7Q26 - chain A; structure by X-ray diffraction, 1.70 A resolution.

Chain A:
Name: Angiotensin-converting enzyme
Organism: Homo sapiens
Notes: EC 3.2.1.-, 3.4.15.1
UniProtKB: P12821 (ACE_HUMAN); residues 1-628 here correspond to UniProt positions 30-657 (UniProt number = residue number + 29)
Sequence (629 residues; row label = number of the first residue in the row):
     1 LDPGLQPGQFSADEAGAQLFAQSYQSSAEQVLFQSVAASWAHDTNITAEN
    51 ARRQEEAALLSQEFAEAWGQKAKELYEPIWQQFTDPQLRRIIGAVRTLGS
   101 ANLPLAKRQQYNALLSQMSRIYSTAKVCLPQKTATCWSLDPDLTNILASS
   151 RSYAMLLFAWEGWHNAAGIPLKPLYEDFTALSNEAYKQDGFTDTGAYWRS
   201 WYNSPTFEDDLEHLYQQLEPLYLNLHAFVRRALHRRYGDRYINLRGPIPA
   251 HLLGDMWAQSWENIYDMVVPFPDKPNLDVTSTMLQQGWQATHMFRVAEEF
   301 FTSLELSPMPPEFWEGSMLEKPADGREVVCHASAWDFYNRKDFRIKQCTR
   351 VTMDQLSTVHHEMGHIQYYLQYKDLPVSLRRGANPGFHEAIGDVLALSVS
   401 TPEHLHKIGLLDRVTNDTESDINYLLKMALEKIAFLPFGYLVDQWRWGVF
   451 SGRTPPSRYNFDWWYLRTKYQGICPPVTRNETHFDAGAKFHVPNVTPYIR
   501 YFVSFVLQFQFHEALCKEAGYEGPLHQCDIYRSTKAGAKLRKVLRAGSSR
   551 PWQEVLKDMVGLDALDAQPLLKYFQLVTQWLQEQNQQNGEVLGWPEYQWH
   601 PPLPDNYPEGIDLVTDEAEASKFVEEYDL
Disordered / not traced: 130-134, 612-629
Construct notes: engineered mutation Gln9 (Asn38 in P12821), Gln25 (Asn54 in P12821), Gln82 (Asn111 in P12821), Gln117 (Asn146 in P12821), Gln131 (Asn160 in P12821), Gln289 (Asn318 in P12821), Arg545 (Gln574 in P12821), Leu576 (Pro605 in P12821); expression tag (629)
Swiss-Prot annotation at these positions:
  - active site: Glu362 (Proton acceptor 1), His491 (Proton donor 1)
  - binding site (chloride): Tyr202, Arg500
  - binding site (Zn(2+)): His361, His365, Glu389
  - site: Asn494 (Not glycosylated)
  - glycosylation (N-linked (GlcNAc...) asparagine): Asn45, Asn416, Asn480
Disulfide bonds: Cys128-Cys136, Cys330-Cys348, Cys516-Cys528
Covalently attached groups: N-acetylglucosamine (NAG) linked to Asn45; glycan linked to Asn416, Asn480
Ion coordination: Mg2+: Glu262, Asn263, Asp354; Zn2+: His361, His365, Glu389 (together with 8JV)
Small-molecule neighbours: 8JV ((2S,5R)-5-(4-methylphenyl)-1-[2-[[(2S)-1-oxidanyl-1-oxidanylidene-4-phenyl-butan-2-yl]amino]ethanoyl]pyrrolidine-2-carboxylic acid): Gln259, His331, Ala332, Ser333, Asp354, Ser357, Thr358, His361, Glu362, His365, Glu389, Asp393, Phe435, Lys489, Phe490, His491, Thr496, Tyr498, Tyr501, Phe505
What the authors report for this chain:
  - Zn2+ coordination: His361, His365, Glu389
  - binding site for 8JV: Gln259, His331, Ala332, Ser333, Ala334, Ser357, His361, Glu362, Phe435, Lys489, Phe490, His491, Thr496, Tyr498, Arg500, Tyr501
  - specificity-determining residues: Glu431 (proposed by the authors, not directly observed)

In short:
Chain A binds compound 8JV. N-acetylglucosamine is covalently linked to Asn45. Glu262, Asn263 and Asp354 form
the Mg2+ site. UniProt lists active-site residues Glu362 and His491, chloride-binding residues Tyr202 and
Arg500 and 3 Zn2+-binding residues. The paper reports a binding site for 8JV at Gln259, His331 and Ala332
among others; Zn2+ coordination by His361, His365 and Glu389.
Chain A is Angiotensin-converting enzyme (Homo sapiens); the structure, Crystal structure of Angiotensin-1
converting enzyme N-domain in complex with dual ACE/NEP inhibitor AD013, was determined by X-ray diffraction,
deposited together with 7Q24, 7Q25, 7Q27, 7Q28 and 7Q29.
